4F9A - chains A and B; structure by X-ray diffraction, 2.17 A resolution.

# Chain A
Protein: Cell division cycle 7-related protein kinase
Source organism: Homo sapiens
Notes: EC 2.7.11.1
Reference sequence: O00311 (CDC7_HUMAN); the construct lacks a stretch of the UniProt sequence and is renumbered around it, so the offset changes along the chain: 37-220 = UniProt 37-220; 353-359 = UniProt 221-227; 360-466 = UniProt 360-466; 513-529 = UniProt 467-483; 1 more segments
Amino-acid sequence (361 residues; each row starts with the number of its first residue; note: 178 numbers in that range are skipped by the numbering (no residue carries them; nothing is unmodelled there)):
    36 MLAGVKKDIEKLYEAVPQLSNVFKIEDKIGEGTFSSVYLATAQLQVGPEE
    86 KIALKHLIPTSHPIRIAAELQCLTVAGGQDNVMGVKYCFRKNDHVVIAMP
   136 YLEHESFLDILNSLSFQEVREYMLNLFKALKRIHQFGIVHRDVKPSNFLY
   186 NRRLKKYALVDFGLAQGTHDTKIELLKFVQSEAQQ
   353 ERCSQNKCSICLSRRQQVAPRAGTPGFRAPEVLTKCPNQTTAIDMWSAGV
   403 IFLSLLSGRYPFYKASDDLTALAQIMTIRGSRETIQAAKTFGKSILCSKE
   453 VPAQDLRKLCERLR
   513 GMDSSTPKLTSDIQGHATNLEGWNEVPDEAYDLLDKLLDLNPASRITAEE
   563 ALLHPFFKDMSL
Not modelled in the structure: 36-38, 353-372, 513-533, 573-574
Differences from the reference sequence: expression tag (36)
Ion coordination: Mg2+: Asn182, Asp196 (together with ADP)
Ligand contacts: ADP (adenosine-5'-diphosphate): Ile64, Gly65, Glu66, Gly67, Ser70, Val72, Ala88, Lys90, Met118, Met134, Pro135, Tyr136, Leu137, His139, Ser181, Asn182, Leu184, Val195, Asp196
Swiss-Prot annotation at these positions:
  - active site: Asp177 (Proton acceptor)
  - binding site (ATP): Ile64 to Val72, Lys90

# Chain B
Protein: Protein DBF4 homolog A
Source organism: Homo sapiens
Reference sequence: Q9UBU7 (DBF4A_HUMAN); residues 210-350 here = UniProt positions 210-350
Amino-acid sequence (144 residues; row label = number of the first residue in the row):
   207 GPGTRTGRLKKPFVKVEDMSQLYRPFYLQLTNMPFINYSIQKPCSPFDVD
   257 KPSSMQKQTQVKLRIQTDGDKYGGTSIQLQLKEKKKKGYCECCLQKYEDL
   307 ETHLLSEQHRNFAQSNQYQVVDDIVSKLVFDFVEYEKDTPKKKR
Not modelled in the structure: 207-213, 255-293, 343-350
Differences from the reference sequence: expression tag (207-209)
Ion coordination: Zn2+: Cys296, Cys299, His309, His315
Swiss-Prot annotation at these positions:
  - zinc finger: Glu289 to Asp337 (DBF4-type)
  - binding site (Zn(2+)): Cys296, Cys299, His309, His315
  - modified residue: Thr273 (Phosphothreonine), Ser312 (Phosphoserine), Thr345 (Phosphothreonine)

# How chain A and chain B interact
Contacting residue pairs (122; chain A residue first):
  Lys46(A) - Glu307(B)  salt bridge
  Gln53(A) - Glu340(B)
  Asn56(A) - Glu340(B)
  Asn56(A) - Tyr341(B)  hydrogen bond (backbone-backbone)
  Val57(A) - Phe338(B)  hydrophobic
  Ala77(A) - Phe338(B)  hydrophobic
  Gln78(A) - Phe338(B)
  Gln78(A) - Val339(B)  hydrogen bond (backbone-backbone)
  Gln78(A) - Tyr341(B)
  Leu79(A) - Asp337(B)
  Leu79(A) - Val339(B)
  Gln80(A) - Phe336(B)
  Gln80(A) - Asp337(B)  hydrogen bond (backbone-backbone)
  Gln80(A) - Phe338(B)  hydrogen bond (side chain-backbone)
  Gln80(A) - Val339(B)
  Ile87(A) - Phe338(B)  hydrophobic
  Pro94(A) - Leu310(B)  hydrophobic
  Pro94(A) - His315(B)
  Thr95(A) - Cys296(B)
  Thr95(A) - Glu297(B)  hydrogen bond (backbone-backbone)
  Thr95(A) - Cys298(B)
  Thr95(A) - Tyr303(B)
  Thr95(A) - Leu306(B)
  Ser96(A) - Glu297(B)
  Ser96(A) - Cys298(B)  hydrogen bond (backbone-side chain)
  His97(A) - Glu297(B)  hydrogen bond (backbone-side chain)
  His97(A) - Cys298(B)
  Pro98(A) - Cys298(B)
  Pro98(A) - Phe318(B)
  Pro98(A) - Gln323(B)
  Pro98(A) - Tyr324(B)  hydrophobic
  Pro98(A) - Val326(B)
  Pro98(A) - Val327(B)
  Ile101(A) - Val327(B)  hydrophobic
  Ala102(A) - Val326(B)  hydrophobic
  Ala102(A) - Ile330(B)
  Leu105(A) - Ile330(B)  hydrophobic
  Thr109(A) - Ile330(B)
  Thr109(A) - Lys333(B)
  Thr109(A) - Leu334(B)
  Lys121(A) - Val335(B)
  Lys121(A) - Asp337(B)  salt bridge
  Lys121(A) - Phe338(B)
  Tyr122(A) - Leu334(B)
  Tyr122(A) - Val335(B)
  Tyr122(A) - Phe336(B)  hydrophobic
  Cys123(A) - Val331(B)
  Cys123(A) - Leu334(B)
  Phe124(A) - Phe336(B)  hydrophobic
  Arg125(A) - Tyr324(B)
  Arg125(A) - Asp328(B)  salt bridge
  Asn127(A) - Ala319(B)  hydrogen bond (side chain-backbone)
  Asn127(A) - Gln320(B)
  Asn127(A) - Tyr324(B)
  Asp128(A) - His315(B)  salt bridge
  Asp128(A) - Ala319(B)
  Asp128(A) - Tyr324(B)
  Leu143(A) - Pro249(B)  hydrophobic
  Leu146(A) - Pro249(B)  hydrophobic
  Asn147(A) - Lys248(B)
  Asn147(A) - Pro249(B)
  Leu210(A) - Val326(B)  hydrophobic
  Leu210(A) - Ile330(B)  hydrophobic
  Ala218(A) - Tyr229(B)  hydrogen bond (backbone-side chain)
  Arg373(A) - Glu297(B)  salt bridge
  Leu385(A) - Phe232(B)
  Thr386(A) - Val222(B)
  Thr386(A) - Phe232(B)
  Lys387(A) - Tyr229(B)  hydrogen bond (backbone-side chain)
  Lys387(A) - Phe232(B)
  Gly410(A) - Pro249(B)
  Arg411(A) - Tyr244(B)
  Arg411(A) - Ile246(B)  hydrogen bond (side chain-backbone)
  Arg411(A) - Gln247(B)
  Arg411(A) - Lys248(B)
  Arg411(A) - Pro249(B)
  Arg411(A) - Cys250(B)  hydrogen bond (side chain-backbone)
  Tyr412(A) - Pro249(B)  hydrogen bond (backbone-backbone)
  Pro413(A) - Ser251(B)
  Phe414(A) - Ser251(B)  hydrogen bond (backbone-side chain)
  Phe414(A) - Pro252(B)
  Phe414(A) - Phe253(B)
  Tyr415(A) - Phe253(B)  hydrophobic
  Lys416(A) - Ser251(B)
  Lys416(A) - Asp254(B)  salt bridge
  Asp419(A) - Leu234(B)
  Leu421(A) - Val222(B)  hydrophobic
  Leu421(A) - Phe232(B)  hydrophobic
  Leu421(A) - Tyr233(B)
  Leu421(A) - Leu234(B)
  Thr422(A) - Leu234(B)
  Ala425(A) - Pro240(B)
  Gln426(A) - Pro240(B)
  Gln426(A) - Phe253(B)
  Met428(A) - Val220(B)  hydrophobic
  Thr429(A) - Pro240(B)
  Thr429(A) - Ile242(B)
  Thr429(A) - Phe253(B)
  Ile430(A) - Ile242(B)  hydrophobic
  Gly444(A) - Asp224(B)
  Gly444(A) - Met225(B)  hydrogen bond (backbone-backbone)
  Lys445(A) - Glu223(B)
  Lys445(A) - Asp224(B)  salt bridge
  Lys445(A) - Tyr229(B)
  Ser446(A) - Lys221(B)
  Ser446(A) - Val222(B)
  Ser446(A) - Glu223(B)  hydrogen bond (backbone-backbone)
  Ile447(A) - Lys221(B)
  Leu448(A) - Val220(B)
  Leu448(A) - Lys221(B)  hydrogen bond (backbone-backbone)
  Cys449(A) - Phe219(B)
  Ser450(A) - Lys217(B)
  Ser450(A) - Pro218(B)
  Ser450(A) - Phe219(B)  hydrogen bond (side chain-backbone)
  Lys451(A) - Met239(B)
  Gln456(A) - Ile242(B)
  Gln456(A) - Tyr244(B)
  Leu461(A) - Ile242(B)  hydrophobic
  Leu461(A) - Tyr244(B)
  Arg464(A) - Tyr244(B)
  Leu465(A) - Tyr244(B)  hydrophobic
  Leu465(A) - Lys248(B)
Also at the interface, not in a pair above, chain A (72 interface residues in all): Phe58, Glu85, Ile93, Ile99, Arg100, Gln106, Gln219, Pro389, Leu424, Lys441, Arg466
Also at the interface, not in a pair above, chain B (59 interface residues in all): Ser226, Leu236, Asn243, Tyr295, His309, Glu342

# Overview
The interface between chain A and chain B involves 72 residues on one side and 59 on the other, with 18
hydrogen bonds and 7 salt bridges. Polar contacts include Lys46(A)-Glu307(B), Lys121(A)-Asp337(B) and
Arg125(A)-Asp328(B). Chain A binds ADP.
Chain A is Cell division cycle 7-related protein kinase and chain B is Protein DBF4 homolog A, both from Homo
sapiens; the structure, Human CDC7 kinase in complex with DBF4 and nucleotide, was determined by X-ray
diffraction (same publication as 4F99, 4F9B and 4F9C).
